7B1A - chain A; structure by X-ray diffraction, 2.60 A resolution.

== Chain A ==
Name: Myosin-2 heavy chain
Source organism: Dictyostelium discoideum
UniProt: P08799 (MYS2_DICDI); residues 2-761 here = UniProt positions 2-761
Sequence (788 residues; each row starts with the number of its first residue; numbers below 1 keep their minus sign (Met-10 is residue -10)):
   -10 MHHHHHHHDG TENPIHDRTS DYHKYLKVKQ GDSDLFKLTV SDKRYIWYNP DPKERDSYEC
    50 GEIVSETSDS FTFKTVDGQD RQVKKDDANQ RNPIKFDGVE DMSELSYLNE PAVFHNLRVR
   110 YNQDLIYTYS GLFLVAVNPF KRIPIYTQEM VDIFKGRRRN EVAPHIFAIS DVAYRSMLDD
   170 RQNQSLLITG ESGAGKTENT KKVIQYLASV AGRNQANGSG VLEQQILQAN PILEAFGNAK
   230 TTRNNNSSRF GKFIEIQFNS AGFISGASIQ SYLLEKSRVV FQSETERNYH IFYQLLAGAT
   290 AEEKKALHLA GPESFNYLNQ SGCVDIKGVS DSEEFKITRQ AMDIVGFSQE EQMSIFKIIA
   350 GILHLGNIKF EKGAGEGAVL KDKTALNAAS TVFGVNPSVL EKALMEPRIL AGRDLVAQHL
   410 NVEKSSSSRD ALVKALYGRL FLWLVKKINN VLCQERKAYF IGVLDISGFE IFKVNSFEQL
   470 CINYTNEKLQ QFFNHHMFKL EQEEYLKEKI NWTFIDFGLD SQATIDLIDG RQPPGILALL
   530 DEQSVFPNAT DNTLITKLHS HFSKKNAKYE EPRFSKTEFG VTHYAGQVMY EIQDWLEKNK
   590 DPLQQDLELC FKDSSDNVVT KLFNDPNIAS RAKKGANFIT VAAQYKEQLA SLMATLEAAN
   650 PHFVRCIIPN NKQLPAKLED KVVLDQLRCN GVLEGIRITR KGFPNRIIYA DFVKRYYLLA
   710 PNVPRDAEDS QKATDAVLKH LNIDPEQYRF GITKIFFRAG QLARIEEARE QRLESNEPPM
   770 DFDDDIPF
Disordered / not traced: -10 to 0, 204-207, 702-711, 717-718, 731-734, 749-777
Construct notes: initiating methionine (-10); expression tag (-9 to 1, 762-777); engineered mutation Ala647 (Thr in P08799), Ala648 (Thr in P08799)
Ion coordination: Mg2+: Thr186, Ser237 (together with ADP metavanadate)
Small-molecule neighbours:
  - ADP metavanadate (AD9): Ile115, Tyr116, Asn127, Pro128, Phe129, Lys130, Arg131, Tyr135, Glu180, Ser181, Gly182, Ala183, Gly184, Lys185, Thr186, Glu187, Asn233, Asn235, Ser236, Ser237, Arg238, Asp454, Ile455, Ser456, Gly457
  - malonate ion (MLI): Ser95, Tyr96, Leu97, Arg689
UniProt features mapped onto this chain:
  - region (Actin-binding): Leu638 to Asn660, Arg738 to Ala752
  - binding site (ATP): Gly179 to Thr186
  - modified residue: Lys130 (N6,N6-dimethyllysine)
Reported in the primary citation:
  - mutagenesis - T647A/T648A: unchanged catalytic activity

== In short ==
Chain A binds malonate ion and ADP metavanadate. Thr186 and Ser237 form the Mg2+ site. From UniProt: 8
ATP-binding residues. The paper reports that T647A/T648A leave catalytic activity unchanged.
Chain A is Myosin-2 heavy chain (Dictyostelium discoideum); the structure, Myosin-II-AA mutant motor domain,
was determined by X-ray diffraction, deposited together with 7B19.
